1TX3 - chains A and B of the 6 polymer chains in the assembly; structure by X-ray diffraction, 2.50 A resolution.

[Chain A (and B)]
Name: Type II restriction enzyme HindII
Organism: Haemophilus influenzae
Notes: EC 3.1.21.4; chain B of this document is another copy of the same molecule, construct and numbering; everything in this record applies to it too
UniProt: P44413 (T2D2_HAEIN); residues 2-258 here correspond to UniProt positions 1-257 (UniProt number = residue number - 1)
Amino-acid sequence (257 residues; each row starts with the number of its first residue):
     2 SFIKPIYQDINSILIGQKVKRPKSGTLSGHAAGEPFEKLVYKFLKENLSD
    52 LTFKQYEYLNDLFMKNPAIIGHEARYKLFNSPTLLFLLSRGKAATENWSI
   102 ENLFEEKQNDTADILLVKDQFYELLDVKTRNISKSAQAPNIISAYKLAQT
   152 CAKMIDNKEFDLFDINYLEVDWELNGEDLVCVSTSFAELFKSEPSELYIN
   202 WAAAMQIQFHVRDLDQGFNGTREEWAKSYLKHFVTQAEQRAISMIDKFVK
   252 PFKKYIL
Unresolved in the structure: 24-31 (chain B: 25-26, 258)
Construct notes: conflict Asn-67 (Lys66 in P44413)
Ion coordination: Na+: Asp-127, Ile-142 (shared with 1 residue of chain F)

[How chain A and chain B interact]
Pairs across the interface - 48 pairs, chain A then chain B:
  Ala-32(A) / Ala-32(B)
  Glu-35(A) / Thr-27(B)
  Glu-107(A) / Thr-27(B)
  Gln-109(A) / Ser-29(B)
  Gln-109(A) / Gly-30(B)  hydrogen bond (side chain-backbone)
  Tyr-146(A) / Lys-248(B)
  Tyr-146(A) / Phe-249(B)  hydrophobic
  Ala-149(A) / Phe-253(B)
  Gln-150(A) / Phe-253(B)
  Ala-153(A) / Phe-253(B)  hydrophobic
  Ala-153(A) / Tyr-256(B)
  Ile-156(A) / Tyr-256(B)  hydrophobic
  Asp-157(A) / Tyr-256(B)  hydrogen bond
  Trp-202(A) / Met-245(B)  hydrophobic
  Ala-203(A) / Ala-203(B)
  Ala-203(A) / Ala-205(B)  hydrogen bond (backbone-backbone)
  Ala-203(A) / Met-206(B)  hydrophobic
  Ala-205(A) / Ala-203(B)  hydrogen bond (backbone-backbone)
  Met-206(A) / Arg-241(B)
  Met-206(A) / Phe-249(B)  hydrophobic
  Leu-231(A) / Tyr-256(B)  hydrophobic
  Lys-232(A) / Ile-257(B)
  Phe-234(A) / Phe-249(B)
  Val-235(A) / Val-250(B)  hydrophobic
  Val-235(A) / Ile-257(B)  hydrophobic
  Glu-239(A) / Lys-254(B)  salt bridge
  Arg-241(A) / Met-245(B)
  Ala-242(A) / Ala-242(B)
  Met-245(A) / Trp-202(B)  hydrophobic
  Met-245(A) / Ala-238(B)
  Met-245(A) / Arg-241(B)
  Met-245(A) / Met-245(B)  hydrophobic
  Lys-248(A) / Tyr-146(B)
  Phe-249(A) / Tyr-146(B)  hydrophobic
  Phe-249(A) / Met-206(B)  hydrophobic
  Phe-249(A) / Phe-234(B)
  Phe-249(A) / Ala-238(B)
  Val-250(A) / Val-235(B)  hydrophobic
  Val-250(A) / Ala-238(B)  hydrophobic
  Val-250(A) / Glu-239(B)
  Phe-253(A) / Ala-149(B)
  Phe-253(A) / Val-235(B)  hydrophobic
  Tyr-256(A) / Ala-153(B)
  Tyr-256(A) / Ile-156(B)  hydrophobic
  Tyr-256(A) / Asp-157(B)  hydrogen bond
  Tyr-256(A) / Leu-231(B)  hydrophobic
  Ile-257(A) / Lys-232(B)
  Ile-257(A) / Val-235(B)  hydrophobic
Other interface residues (no listed pair), chain A (32 interface residues in all): Ala-204, Ala-238, Ile-246, Lys-254
Other interface residues (no listed pair), chain B (33 interface residues in all): Gln-150, Ala-204, Lys-228, Ile-246

[Overview]
Chain A and chain B form an interface of 32 and 33 residues respectively; the contacts include 5 hydrogen
bonds and 1 salt bridge. Among the polar pairs are Glu-239(A)/Lys-254(B), Gln-109(A)/Gly-30(B) and
Asp-157(A)/Tyr-256(B). The Na+ site is built by Asp-127(A) and Ile-142(A).
Both chains are Type II restriction enzyme HindII (Haemophilus influenzae). Entry 1TX3 (Hincii bound to
cognate DNA) was determined by X-ray diffraction.
